2DPU - chains D and A of the 3 polymer chains in the assembly; structure by X-ray diffraction, 3.10 A resolution.

[Chain D]
Molecule: 10-nt DNA strand
Sequence (10 nucleotides; numbered 12 to 21; the number before each row is that of its first residue):
    12 ATGTTCATAG

[Chain A]
Protein: Replication termination protein
Source organism: Bacillus subtilis
UniProtKB: P68732 (RTP_BACSU); residues 1-122 here correspond to UniProt positions 8-129 (UniProt number = residue number + 7)
Sequence (122 residues; numbered 1 to 122; the number before each row is that of its first residue):
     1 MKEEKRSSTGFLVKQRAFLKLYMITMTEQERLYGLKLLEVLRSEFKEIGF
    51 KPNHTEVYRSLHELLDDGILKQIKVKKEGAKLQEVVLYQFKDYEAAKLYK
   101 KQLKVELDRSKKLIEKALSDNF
Disordered / not traced: 1-7
Differences from the reference sequence: engineered mutation Ser110 (Cys117 in P68732)

[Interface between chain D and chain A]
Pairs across the interface (16):
  DA12(D) - Lys14(A)  salt bridge to the phosphate
  DA12(D) - Arg16(A)  sugar contact
  DT13(D) - Lys14(A)  phosphate contact
  DT13(D) - Gln15(A)  hydrogen bond to the phosphate
  DT13(D) - Arg16(A)  salt bridge to the phosphate
  DT13(D) - Glu56(A)  phosphate contact
  DT13(D) - Arg59(A)  base contact
  DG14(D) - Gln15(A)  hydrogen bond to the phosphate
  DG14(D) - Asn53(A)  phosphate contact
  DG14(D) - Arg59(A)  hydrogen bond to the base
  DT15(D) - Asn53(A)  base contact
  DT15(D) - Thr55(A)  hydrogen bond to the base
  DT16(D) - His54(A)  base contact
  DT16(D) - Thr55(A)  hydrogen bond to the base
  DG21(D) - Leu82(A)  phosphate contact
  DG21(D) - Glu84(A)  sugar contact

[Overview]
The interface between chain D and chain A involves 6 residues on one side and 10 on the other, with 5 hydrogen
bonds and 2 salt bridges. Polar pairs include DG14(D)-Arg59(A), DT15(D)-Thr55(A) and DT16(D)-Thr55(A).
Chain D is a 10-nt DNA strand and chain A is Replication termination protein (Bacillus subtilis); the
structure, Crystal structure of the replication termination protein in complex with a pseudosymmetric 21mer
B-site DNA, was determined by X-ray diffraction.
